2J0B - chain A; structure by X-ray diffraction, 2.10 A resolution.

== Chain A ==
Name: Beta-1,3-N-acetylglucosaminyltransferase manic fringe
Source organism: Mus musculus
Notes: EC 2.4.1.222; fragment: catalytic domain, residues 45-321
UniProt: O09008 (MFNG_MOUSE); numbering as in UniProt (aligned over 45-321)
Sequence (280 residues; each row starts with the number of its first residue):
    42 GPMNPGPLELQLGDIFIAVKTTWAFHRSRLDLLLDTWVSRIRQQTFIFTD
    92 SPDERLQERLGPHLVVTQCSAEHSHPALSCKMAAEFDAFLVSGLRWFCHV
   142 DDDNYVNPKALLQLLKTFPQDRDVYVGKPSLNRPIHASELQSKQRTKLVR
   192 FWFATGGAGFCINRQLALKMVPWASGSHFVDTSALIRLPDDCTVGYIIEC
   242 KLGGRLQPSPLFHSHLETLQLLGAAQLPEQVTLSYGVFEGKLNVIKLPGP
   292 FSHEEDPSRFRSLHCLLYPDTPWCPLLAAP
Disordered / not traced: 42-49, 111-117, 173-191, 319-321
Construct notes: engineered mutation Gln-109 (Asn in O09008)
Cystine bridges: Cys-110/Cys-121, Cys-139/Cys-202, Cys-306/Cys-315
Ion coordination: K+: Ala-118, Leu-226, Leu-229, Thr-234; Mn2+: Asp-144, His-256 (together with UDP)
Small-molecule neighbours: UDP (uridine-5'-diphosphate): Lys-61, Thr-62, Thr-63, Phe-66, Arg-70, Lys-122, Asp-142, Asp-143, Asp-144, His-256

== Summary ==
Bound to chain A: UDP. Ala-118, Leu-226, Leu-229 and Thr-234 form the K+ site. Asp-144 and His-256 coordinate
Mn2+.
Chain A is Beta-1,3-N-acetylglucosaminyltransferase manic fringe (Mus musculus); the structure, Structure of
the catalytic domain of mouse Manic Fringe in complex with UDP and manganese, was determined by X-ray
diffraction (same publication as 2J0A).
